PDB entry 5K7J | X-ray diffraction, 1.39 A resolution | chain A

== Chain A ==
Molecule: Indole-3-glycerol phosphate synthase
From: Sulfolobus solfataricus (strain ATCC 35092 / DSM 1617 / JCM 11322 / P2)
Notes: EC 4.1.1.48
Reference sequence: Q06121 (TRPC_SULSO); residues 1-247 here correspond to UniProt positions 2-248 (UniProt number = residue number + 1)
Sequence (249 residues; each row starts with the number of its first residue; numbers below 1 keep their minus sign (Gly-1 is residue -1)):
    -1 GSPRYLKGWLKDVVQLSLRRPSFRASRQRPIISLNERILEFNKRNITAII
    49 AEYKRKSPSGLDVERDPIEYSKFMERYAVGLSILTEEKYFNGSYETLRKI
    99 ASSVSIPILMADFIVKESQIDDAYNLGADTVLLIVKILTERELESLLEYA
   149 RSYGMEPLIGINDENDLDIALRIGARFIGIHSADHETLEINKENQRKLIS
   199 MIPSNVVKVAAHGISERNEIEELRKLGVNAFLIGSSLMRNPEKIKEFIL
Unresolved in the structure: -1 to 0, 181-182, 184-188
Differences from the reference sequence: expression tag (-1 to 0); engineered mutation Ala109 (Lys110 in Q06121), Gly158 (Glu159 in Q06121), His179 (Asn180 in Q06121), Ala181 (Arg182 in Q06121), His183 (Leu184 in Q06121), Ala209 (Glu210 in Q06121), His210 (Ser211 in Q06121)
Ion coordination: Zn2+: His179, His183, His210
Reported in the primary citation:
  - Zn2+ coordination: His179, His183, His210
  - contacts within the chain: Glu50-His210 (hydrogen bond), Asn160-His179 (hydrogen bond)
  - conformationally variable residues (loop rearrangement, side-chain flip): His179, His183, His210

== Overview ==
His179, His183 and His210 form the Zn2+ site. From the paper: Zn2+ coordination by His179, His183 and His210;
conformational variability at His179, His183 and His210.
Chain A is Indole-3-glycerol phosphate synthase (Sulfolobus solfataricus (strain ATCC 35092 / DSM 1617 / JCM
11322 / P2)); the structure, Structure of designed zinc binding protein ZE2 bound to Zn2+, was determined by
X-ray diffraction together with 5KAY from the same study.
